Entry 8QKH (electron microscopy, 4.15 A resolution (low resolution: residue-level contacts below are approximate; hydrogen-bond / salt-bridge calls are withheld)); this record covers chains G and n of the 8 polymer chains in the assembly.

[Chain G]
Name: Baseplate hub assembly protein
Organism: Staphylococcus phage 812
Reference sequence: A1YTN9 (A1YTN9_9CAUD); numbering as in UniProt (aligned over 1-278)
Chain sequence (278 residues; each row starts with the number of its first residue):
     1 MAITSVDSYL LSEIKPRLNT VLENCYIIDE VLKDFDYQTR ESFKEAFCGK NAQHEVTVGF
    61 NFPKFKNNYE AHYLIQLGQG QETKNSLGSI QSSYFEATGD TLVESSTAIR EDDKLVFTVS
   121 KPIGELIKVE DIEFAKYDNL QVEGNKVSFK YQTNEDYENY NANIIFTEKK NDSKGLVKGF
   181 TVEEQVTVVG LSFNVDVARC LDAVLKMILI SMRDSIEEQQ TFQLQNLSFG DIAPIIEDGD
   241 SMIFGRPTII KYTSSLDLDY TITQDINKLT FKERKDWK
Not modelled in the structure: 1, 277-278

[Chain n]
Name: Putative non-cytoplasmic protein
Organism: Staphylococcus phage 812
Reference sequence: A0A0U1WZ69 (A0A0U1WZ69_9CAUD); residue numbers follow UniProt; this construct covers 1-87
Chain sequence (87 residues; numbered 1 to 87; the number before each row is that of its first residue):
     1 MSIEKKEEVI AHNEVVFRSL TQGLYVKEVD IYSDVVSYTK DVDEALAMPN TINFKNSRKY
    61 KKLIMNLDLE PLNKIQKVIY ETHLEGL
Not modelled in the structure: 1, 59-62

[Chain G / chain n interface]
Contacting residue pairs - 21 pairs, chain G then chain n:
  Glu104(G) - Tyr80(n)
  Ser105(G) - Ala11(n)
  Ser105(G) - His12(n)
  Ser106(G) - Ile10(n)
  Ser106(G) - Ala11(n)
  Thr107(G) - Ile10(n)
  Thr107(G) - Ala11(n)
  Thr107(G) - His12(n)
  Thr107(G) - Asn13(n)
  Thr118(G) - Val9(n)
  Ser120(G) - Glu7(n)
  Ser120(G) - Tyr80(n)
  Asn145(G) - Glu7(n)
  Asp156(G) - Thr51(n)
  Asp156(G) - Ile52(n)
  Asp156(G) - Asn53(n)
  Asn159(G) - Asn13(n)
  Asn159(G) - Asn50(n)
  Asn161(G) - Ala11(n)
  Asn161(G) - His12(n)
  Asn161(G) - Asn13(n)
Other interface residues (no listed pair), chain G (13 interface residues in all): Ile109, Val119, Tyr157
Other interface residues (no listed pair), chain n (12 interface residues in all): Pro49

[Summary]
The interface between chain G and chain n involves 13 residues on one side and 12 on the other.
Chain G is Baseplate hub assembly protein and chain n is Putative non-cytoplasmic protein, both from
Staphylococcus phage 812; the structure, Neck of phage 812 virion (C6), was determined by electron microscopy
(same publication as 8Q01, 8Q1I, 8Q7D, 8QEK, 8QEM, 8QJE, 8R5G and 8R69).
